6P4F - chains A and B of the 4 polymer chains in the assembly; structure by X-ray diffraction, 3.55 A resolution.

== Chain A ==
Protein: DNA-dependent ATPase XPBII
Source organism: Sulfurisphaera tokodaii (strain DSM 16993 / JCM 10545 / NBRC 100140 / 7)
Notes: engineered mutation(s): M1G
UniProt: Q970I2 (Q970I2_SULTO); residue numbers follow UniProt; this construct covers 1-439
Amino-acid sequence (440 residues; row label = number of the first residue in the row; numbering starts at 0):
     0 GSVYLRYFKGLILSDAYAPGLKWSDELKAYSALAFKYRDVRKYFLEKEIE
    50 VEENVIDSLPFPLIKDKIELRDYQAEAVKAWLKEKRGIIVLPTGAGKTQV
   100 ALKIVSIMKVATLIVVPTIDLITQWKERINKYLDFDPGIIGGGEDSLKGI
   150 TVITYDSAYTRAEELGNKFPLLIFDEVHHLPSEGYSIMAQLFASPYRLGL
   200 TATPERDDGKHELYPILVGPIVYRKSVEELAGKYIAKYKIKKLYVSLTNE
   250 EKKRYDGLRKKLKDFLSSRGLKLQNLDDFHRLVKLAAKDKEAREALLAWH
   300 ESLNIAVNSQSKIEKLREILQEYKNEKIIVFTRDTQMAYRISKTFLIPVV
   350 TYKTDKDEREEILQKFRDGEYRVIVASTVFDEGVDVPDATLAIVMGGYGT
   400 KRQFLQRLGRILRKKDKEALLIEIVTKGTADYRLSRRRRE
Disordered / not traced: 435-439
Construct notes: expression tag (0); conflict S1 (Met in Q970I2)
Metal / ion sites: Mg2+ near D277 (its only coordinating residue here)
Curated features (UniProtKB/Swiss-Prot):
  - region: E227 to I234 (Flexible hinge region)
  - motif: D174 to H177 (DEAH box), R205 to D207 (RED motif)
  - binding site (ATP): L90 to T97, R127
  - site: F278 (Wedge residue)
  - mutagenesis: R205 to D207 (Small decrease in affinity for forked DNA, 30% ATPase activity with and without Bax1, decreased affinity of XPB2 for bubble DNA), R258 to H299 (Decreased affinity for forked DNA, about 10% ATPase activity in presence of disorted DNA and Bax1, unstable without Bax1), L270 to R280 (Decreased affinity for forked DNA, 50% ATPase activity with and without Bax1, decreased affinity of XPB2 for bubble DNA), F278 (F278A: No change in recognition of 5 base bubble DNA, decreased ATPase activity with and without Bax1)
Reported in the primary citation:
  - binding site for the 24-nt DNA strand: R205, D206, N274, L275, F278, H279, W298
  - binding site for the 24-nt DNA strand: R258
  - mutagenesis - R205A/D206A/D207A: decreased catalytic activity
  - mutagenesis - F278A: unchanged binding to bubble-5 substrate
  - mutagenesis - F278A: decreased catalytic activity on forked DNA substrate
  - mutagenesis - F278A: decreased catalytic activity on bubble-5 DNA substrate
  - conformationally variable residues (domain motion): D206

== Chain B ==
Protein: Endonuclease Bax1
Source organism: Sulfurisphaera tokodaii (strain DSM 16993 / JCM 10545 / NBRC 100140 / 7)
UniProt: Q970I1 (Q970I1_SULTO); residue numbers follow UniProt; this construct covers 2-372
Amino-acid sequence (373 residues; row label = number of the first residue in the row; numbering starts at 0):
     0 MGLPWELARFSIVKDEVLPHFATNEDLDLANEIISLFKAGKKLGEIDEEI
    50 EYLEKIYDHKLVRAFVKLLTRLCEFELDSPIPPIQIRRELFKYGPVLDEK
   100 EREDIIQKVSKKLGADIMRFVFSDLDEEKKIIKAPTISAEDLIRWYNLSL
   150 LQTLLFKAYKLTVYVSSNWKEIIRRAKWLGLMYFAYDKPLRFEFLGPATL
   200 VKLTEKYGRNLAVLLQFIISSQNWKIEAELVLGKKFKRVYKLKLANFKEL
   250 KELVIDEKRFDSSVEEKFYKDFTNVIKGWKIIREPEPLVVDNRVFIPDFL
   300 VEKGNLKVYVEIVGFWTKEYIKEKLDKLKKVKYPILILLNEELGKEKFNG
   350 MNVITYKRKIDISLVYKWLRELE
Construct notes: insertion (1)
Curated features (UniProtKB/Swiss-Prot):
  - binding site (a divalent metal cation): E265, D297, E310
  - mutagenesis: L89 to V95 (2-fold increased affinity for XPB2)

== How chain A and chain B interact ==
Pairs across the interface - 36 pairs, chain A then chain B:
  E162(A) with V200(B)
  E182(A) with K234(B)
  R292(A) with E53(B), salt bridge; K54(B); H58(B)
  R316(A) with L96(B), hydrogen bond (side chain-backbone); D97(B)
  L319(A) with L96(B)
  Q320(A) with L96(B)
  Y338(A) with F121(B), hydrophobic
  S341(A) with F90(B); F121(B)
  K342(A) with F121(B)
  T343(A) with R101(B), hydrogen bond (backbone-side chain)
  F344(A) with P94(B); V95(B), hydrogen bond (backbone-backbone); L96(B), hydrophobic
  L345(A) with L89(B), hydrophobic; F90(B); G93(B); V95(B), hydrophobic; R101(B)
  I346(A) with F90(B)
  P347(A) with F90(B), hydrophobic
  V348(A) with F121(B), hydrophobic
  K352(A) with L124(B); E126(B), salt bridge
  D354(A) with D123(B)
  E357(A) with R86(B), salt bridge
  K364(A) with K91(B)
  E369(A) with K91(B)
  Y370(A) with R86(B); R87(B); F90(B)
  R371(A) with P94(B)
  V372(A) with P94(B), hydrophobic
Interface residues without a listed pair, chain A (25 interface residues in all): A286, K289
Interface residues without a listed pair, chain B (22 interface residues in all): D125, K233

== Overview ==
25 residues of chain A face 22 of chain B across their interface; the contacts include 3 hydrogen bonds and 3
salt bridges. Polar contacts include R292(A)-E53(B), K352(A)-E126(B) and E357(A)-R86(B). The paper reports a
binding site for the 24-nt DNA strand at R205(A), D206(A) and N274(A) among others; R205A/D206A/D207A of chain
A reduce catalytic activity.
Chain A is DNA-dependent ATPase XPBII and chain B is Endonuclease Bax1, both from Sulfurisphaera tokodaii
(strain DSM 16993 / JCM 10545 / NBRC 100140 / 7); the structure, Crystal structure of the XPB-Bax1-forked DNA
ternary complex, was determined by X-ray diffraction.
